7DKZ - chains C and D of the 16 polymer chains in the assembly; structure by X-ray diffraction, 2.39 A resolution.

[Chain C]
Name: Photosystem I iron-sulfur center
From: Pisum sativum
Notes: EC 1.97.1.12
UniProt: P10793 (PSAC_PEA); numbering as in UniProt (aligned over 1-81)
Sequence (81 residues; each row starts with the number of its first residue):
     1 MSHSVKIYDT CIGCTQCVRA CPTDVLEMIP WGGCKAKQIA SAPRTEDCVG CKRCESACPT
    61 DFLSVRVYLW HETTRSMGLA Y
Disordered / not traced: 1
Ion coordination: 4Fe-4S cluster Fe site 1: C11, C14, C17, C58; 4Fe-4S cluster Fe site 2: C21, C48, C51, C54
Small-molecule neighbours:
  - 4Fe-4S cluster (SF4), molecule 1: V5, C21, P22, T23, V25, L26, C48, V49, G50, C51, K52, R53, C54, V67
  - 4Fe-4S cluster (SF4), molecule 2: C11, I12, G13, C14, T15, Q16, C17, M28, A40, C58, P59, T60, S64, V65

[Chain D]
Name: PsaD
From: Pisum sativum
Sequence (143 residues; each row starts with the number of its first residue):
    68 GFTPPELDPN TPSPIFGGST GGLLRKAQVE EFYVITWESP KEQIFEMPTG GAAIMREGPN
   128 LLKLARKEQC LALGTRLRSK YKIKYQFYRV FPSGEVQYLH PKDGVYPEKV NPGRQGVGVN
   188 FRSIGKNVSP IEVKFTGKQP YDL
Disordered / not traced: 68-70

[How chain C and chain D interact]
Pairs across the interface (75):
  K6(C) - G185(D)
  K6(C) - N187(D)
  K6(C) - Y208(D)
  K6(C) - D209(D)  salt bridge
  I7(C) - G185(D)  hydrogen bond (backbone-backbone)
  I7(C) - V186(D)
  I7(C) - N187(D)  hydrogen bond (backbone-backbone)
  Y8(C) - N187(D)
  Y8(C) - R189(D)
  Y8(C) - S190(D)
  Y8(C) - I191(D)  hydrophobic
  Y8(C) - N194(D)  hydrogen bond
  Y8(C) - Y208(D)
  D9(C) - N187(D)  hydrogen bond (backbone-backbone)
  D9(C) - F188(D)
  D9(C) - R189(D)  hydrogen bond (backbone-backbone)
  D9(C) - S190(D)
  T10(C) - S190(D)
  T15(C) - E175(D)
  V18(C) - P174(D)
  V18(C) - E175(D)
  R19(C) - E175(D)
  C21(C) - L138(D)
  P22(C) - E135(D)
  P22(C) - L138(D)
  T23(C) - K134(D)  hydrogen bond (backbone-side chain)
  T23(C) - E135(D)
  T23(C) - L138(D)
  D24(C) - K134(D)  hydrogen bond (backbone-side chain)
  D24(C) - L138(D)
  D24(C) - H167(D)  salt bridge
  D24(C) - P174(D)
  L26(C) - P174(D)
  E27(C) - P174(D)
  E27(C) - R181(D)
  M28(C) - P174(D)  hydrogen bond (backbone-backbone)
  M28(C) - E175(D)
  M28(C) - V177(D)
  M28(C) - R181(D)  hydrogen bond (backbone-side chain)
  I29(C) - V177(D)
  I29(C) - R181(D)
  I29(C) - G183(D)
  P30(C) - V177(D)
  P30(C) - N178(D)
  Q38(C) - V177(D)
  I39(C) - V186(D)  hydrophobic
  A40(C) - V186(D)
  S41(C) - Q182(D)
  S41(C) - G183(D)
  S41(C) - V184(D)  hydrogen bond (side chain-backbone)
  A42(C) - V184(D)  hydrogen bond (backbone-backbone)
  P43(C) - V184(D)  hydrophobic
  R44(C) - K169(D)
  D47(C) - K134(D)  salt bridge
  D47(C) - R156(D)  salt bridge
  V49(C) - R133(D)
  F62(C) - I191(D)  hydrophobic
  L63(C) - I191(D)
  R66(C) - I191(D)
  Y68(C) - I191(D)
  Y68(C) - N194(D)
  Y68(C) - Y208(D)  hydrophobic
  W70(C) - Q206(D)
  W70(C) - Y208(D)
  T74(C) - E97(D)
  R75(C) - E98(D)  salt bridge
  R75(C) - Y100(D)
  R75(C) - R156(D)
  G78(C) - R133(D)  hydrogen bond (backbone-side chain)
  L79(C) - K93(D)  hydrogen bond (backbone-side chain)
  L79(C) - R133(D)
  A80(C) - K93(D)
  A80(C) - R133(D)
  Y81(C) - L91(D)  hydrophobic
  Y81(C) - K93(D)
Also at the interface, not in a pair above, chain C (41 interface residues in all): S4, V5, W31, R53
Also at the interface, not in a pair above, chain D (35 interface residues in all): A132, L166, K176, P179

[Overview]
41 residues of chain C and 35 residues of chain D are in contact; the contacts include 13 hydrogen bonds and 5
salt bridges. Among the polar pairs are K6(C)-D209(D), D24(C)-H167(D) and D47(C)-K134(D). Bound to chain C:
4Fe-4S cluster.
Here chain C is Photosystem I iron-sulfur center and chain D is PsaD, both from Pisum sativum. Entry 7DKZ
(Structure of plant photosystem I-light harvesting complex I supercomplex) was determined by X-ray
diffraction.
